PDB entry 6A4P | X-ray diffraction, 1.76 A resolution | chain A

[Chain A]
Protein: Lysozyme C
Source organism: Gallus gallus
Notes: EC 3.2.1.17
Reference sequence: P00698 (LYSC_CHICK); residues 1-129 here correspond to UniProt positions 19-147 (UniProt number = residue number + 18)
Chain sequence (129 residues; row label = number of the first residue in the row):
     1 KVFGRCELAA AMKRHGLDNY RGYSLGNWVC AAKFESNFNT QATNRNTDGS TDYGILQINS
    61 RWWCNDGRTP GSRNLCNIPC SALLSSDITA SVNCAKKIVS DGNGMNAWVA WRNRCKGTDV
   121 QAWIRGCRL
Disulfides: C6-C127, C30-C115, C64-C80, C76-C94
Ligand contacts:
  - guanidine (GAI), molecule 1: R5, A122, W123
  - guanidine (GAI), molecule 2: R14, H15, T89, N93, K96
  - guanidine (GAI), molecule 3: G16, Y20, K96
  - guanidine (GAI), molecule 4: N44, R45, N46, D52
  - guanidine (GAI), molecule 5: L56, Q57, I58, N59, W63, I98, A107, W108
  - guanidine (GAI), molecule 6: W62, W63, L75, D101
  - guanidine (GAI), molecule 7: G71, S72, R73
  - guanidine (GAI), molecule 8: I124, G126, C127, L129
Swiss-Prot annotation at these positions:
  - active site: E35, D52
  - binding site (substrate): D101

[Summary]
Bound to chain A: 8 copies of guanidine. From UniProt: active-site residues E35 and D52 and substrate-binding
residue D101.
Chain A is Lysozyme C (Gallus gallus); the structure, HEWL crystals soaked in 2.5M GuHCl for 40 minutes, was
determined by X-ray diffraction together with 6A4N, 6A4O and 6A4Q from the same study.
